Entry 5K6L (X-ray diffraction, 1.83 A resolution); this record covers chain A.

Chain A:
Molecule: B-glucosidase
Notes: EC 3.2.1.21
Amino-acid sequence (921 residues; row label = number of the first residue in the row):
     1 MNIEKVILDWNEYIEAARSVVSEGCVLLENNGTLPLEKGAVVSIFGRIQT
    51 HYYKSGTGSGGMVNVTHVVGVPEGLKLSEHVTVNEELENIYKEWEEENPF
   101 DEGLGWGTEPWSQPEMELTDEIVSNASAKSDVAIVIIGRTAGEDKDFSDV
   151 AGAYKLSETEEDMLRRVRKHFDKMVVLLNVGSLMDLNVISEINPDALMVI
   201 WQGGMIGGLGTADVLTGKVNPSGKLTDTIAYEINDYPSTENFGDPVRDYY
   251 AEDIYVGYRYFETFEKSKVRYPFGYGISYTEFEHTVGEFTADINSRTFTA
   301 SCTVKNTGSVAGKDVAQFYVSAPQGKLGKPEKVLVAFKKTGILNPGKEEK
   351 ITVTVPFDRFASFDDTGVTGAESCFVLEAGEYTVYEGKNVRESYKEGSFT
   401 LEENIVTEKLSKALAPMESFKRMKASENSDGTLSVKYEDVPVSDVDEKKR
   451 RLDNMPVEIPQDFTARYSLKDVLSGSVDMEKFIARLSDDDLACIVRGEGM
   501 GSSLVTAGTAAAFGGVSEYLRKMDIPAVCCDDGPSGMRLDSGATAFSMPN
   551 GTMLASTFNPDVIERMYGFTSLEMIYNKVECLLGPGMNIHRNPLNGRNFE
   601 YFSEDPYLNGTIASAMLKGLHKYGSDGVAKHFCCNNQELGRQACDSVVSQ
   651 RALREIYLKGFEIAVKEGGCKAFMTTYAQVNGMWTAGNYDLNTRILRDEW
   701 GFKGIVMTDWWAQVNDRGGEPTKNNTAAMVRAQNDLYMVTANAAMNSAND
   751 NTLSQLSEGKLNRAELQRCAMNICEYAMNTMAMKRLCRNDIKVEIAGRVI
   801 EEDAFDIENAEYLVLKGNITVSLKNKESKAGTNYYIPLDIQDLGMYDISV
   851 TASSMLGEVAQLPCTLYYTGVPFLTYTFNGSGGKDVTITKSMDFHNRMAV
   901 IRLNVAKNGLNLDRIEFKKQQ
Unresolved in the structure: 1-4, 799-921
From the paper describing this entry:
  - catalytic residues: Glu143, Asp709
  - mutagenesis - D709A: abolished catalytic activity
  - contacts within the chain: Glu447-Arg717 (salt bridge)
  - conformationally variable residues (side-chain flip): Trp111, Phe147

In short:
The paper reports catalytic residues Glu143 and Asp709; D709A abolishes catalytic activity.
Chain A is B-glucosidase; the structure, Structure of a GH3 b-glucosidase from cow rumen metagenome, was
determined by X-ray diffraction (same publication as 5K6M and 5K6O).
